6BK8 - chains 5 and B of the 46 polymer chains in the assembly; structure by electron microscopy, 3.30 A resolution.

[Chain 5]
Molecule: U5 snRNA
From: Saccharomyces cerevisiae
Sequence (214 nucleotides; each row starts with the number of its first residue):
     1 AAGCAGCUUU ACAGAUCAAU GGCGGAGGGA GGUCAACAUC AAGAACUGUG GGCCUUUUAU
    61 UGCCUAUAGA ACUUAUAACG AACAUGGUUC UUGCCUUUUA CCAGAACCAU CCGGGUGUUG
   121 UCUCCAUAGA AACAGGUAAA GCUGUCCGUU ACUGUGGGCU UGCCAUAUUU UUUGGAACUU
   181 UUCUGCCCUU UUUCUCAAUG AGUAAGGAGG GCGU
Not modelled in the structure: 1-27, 56-59, 128-166, 174-214

[Chain B]
Name: Pre-mRNA-splicing factor SNU114
From: Saccharomyces cerevisiae (strain ATCC 204508 / S288c)
Reference sequence: P36048 (SN114_YEAST); residues 1-1008 here = UniProt positions 1-1008
Amino-acid sequence (1008 residues; each row starts with the number of its first residue):
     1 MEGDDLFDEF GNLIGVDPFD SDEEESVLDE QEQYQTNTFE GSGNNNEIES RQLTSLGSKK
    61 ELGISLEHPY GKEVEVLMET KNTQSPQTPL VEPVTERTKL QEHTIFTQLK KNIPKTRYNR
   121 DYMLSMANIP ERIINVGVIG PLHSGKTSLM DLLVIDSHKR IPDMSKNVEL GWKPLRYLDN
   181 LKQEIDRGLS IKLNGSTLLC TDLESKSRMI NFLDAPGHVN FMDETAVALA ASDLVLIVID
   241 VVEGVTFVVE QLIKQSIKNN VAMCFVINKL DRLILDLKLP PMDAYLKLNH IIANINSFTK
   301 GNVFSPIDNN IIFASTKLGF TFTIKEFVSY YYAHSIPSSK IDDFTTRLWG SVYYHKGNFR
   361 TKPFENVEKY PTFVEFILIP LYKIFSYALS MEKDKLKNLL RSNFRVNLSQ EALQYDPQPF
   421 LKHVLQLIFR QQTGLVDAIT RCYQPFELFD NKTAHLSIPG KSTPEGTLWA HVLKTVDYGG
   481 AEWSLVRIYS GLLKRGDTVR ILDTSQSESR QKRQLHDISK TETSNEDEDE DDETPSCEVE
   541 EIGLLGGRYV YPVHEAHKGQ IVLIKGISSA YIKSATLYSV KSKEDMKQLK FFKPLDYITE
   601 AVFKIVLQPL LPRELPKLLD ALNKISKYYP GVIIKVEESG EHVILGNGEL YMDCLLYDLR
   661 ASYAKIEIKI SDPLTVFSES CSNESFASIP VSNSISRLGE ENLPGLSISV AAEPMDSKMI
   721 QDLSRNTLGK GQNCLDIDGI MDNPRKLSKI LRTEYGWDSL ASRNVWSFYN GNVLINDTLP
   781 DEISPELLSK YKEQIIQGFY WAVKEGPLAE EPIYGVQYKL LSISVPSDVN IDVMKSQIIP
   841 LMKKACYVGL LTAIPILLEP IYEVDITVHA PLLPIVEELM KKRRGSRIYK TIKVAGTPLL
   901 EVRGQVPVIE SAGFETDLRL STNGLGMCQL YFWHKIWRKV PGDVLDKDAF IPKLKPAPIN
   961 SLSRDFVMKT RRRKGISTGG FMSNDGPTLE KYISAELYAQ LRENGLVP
Not modelled in the structure: 1-68, 517-532, 694-705, 730-735, 824-830
Metal / ion sites: Mg2+: Thr147, Ser190 (together with GTP)
Residues lining bound ligands: GTP (guanosine-5'-triphosphate): Pro141, Leu142, His143, Ser144, Gly145, Lys146, Thr147, Ser148, Pro174, Arg176, Leu189, Ser190, Pro216, Gly217, His218, Lys269, Asp271, Arg272, Asp276, Ser315, Thr316, Lys317
Swiss-Prot annotation at these positions:
  - region: Gly140 to Thr147 (G1), Gly188 to Lys192 (G2), Asp214 to Gly217 (G3), Asn268 to Asp271 (G4), Ser315 to Lys317 (G5)
  - binding site (GTP): Gly140 to Thr147, Asp214 to His218, Asn268 to Asp271
  - modified residue: Ser85 (Phosphoserine), Thr88 (Phosphothreonine)

[Chain 5 / chain B interface]
Contacting residue pairs - 30 pairs, chain 5 then chain B:
  A42(5) with Lys99(B), phosphate contact
  G43(5) with Arg97(B), salt bridge to the phosphate; Thr98(B), sugar contact; Lys99(B), salt bridge to the phosphate; Gln108(B), hydrogen bond to the sugar; Leu109(B), base contact
  A44(5) with Lys99(B), phosphate contact; Leu100(B), hydrogen bond to the phosphate; Gln101(B), hydrogen bond to the phosphate; Ile105(B), base contact; Phe106(B), sugar contact; Pro162(B), base contact; Asp163(B), hydrogen bond to the sugar
  A45(5) with Gln101(B), base contact; Phe106(B), phosphate contact; Thr107(B), phosphate contact; Gln108(B), hydrogen bond to the phosphate; Leu109(B), phosphate contact; Asn112(B), phosphate contact
  C46(5) with Lys111(B), salt bridge to the phosphate; Asn112(B), phosphate contact
  U65(5) with Lys110(B), phosphate contact
  A70(5) with Arg160(B), base contact
  A71(5) with Arg160(B), salt bridge to the phosphate
  C72(5) with Lys166(B), salt bridge to the phosphate
  A75(5) with Ile105(B), base contact; Ile185(B), base contact
  U76(5) with Lys173(B), salt bridge to the phosphate; Arg176(B), salt bridge to the phosphate
  A77(5) with Gln101(B), base contact
Also at the interface, not in a pair above, chain 5 (14 interface residues in all): U73, U74
Also at the interface, not in a pair above, chain B (23 interface residues in all): Ser165, Asn167, Asp186

[Overview]
14 residues of chain 5 face 23 of chain B across their interface, with 5 hydrogen bonds and 7 salt bridges.
Among the polar pairs are G43(5)-Gln108(B), A44(5)-Asp163(B) and A44(5)-Leu100(B). Bound to chain B: GTP.
UniProt lists 17 GTP-binding residues on chain B.
Chain 5 is U5 snRNA (Saccharomyces cerevisiae) and chain B is Pre-mRNA-splicing factor SNU114 (Saccharomyces
cerevisiae (strain ATCC 204508 / S288c)); the structure, S. cerevisiae spliceosomal post-catalytic P complex,
was determined by electron microscopy.
